8WIZ - chains A and B; structure by electron microscopy, 2.20 A resolution.

Chain A:
Name: Hemoglobin subunit alpha
Source organism: Alligator mississippiensis
UniProt: P01999 (HBA_ALLMI); residues 0-141 here correspond to UniProt positions 1-142 (UniProt number = residue number + 1)
Amino-acid sequence (142 residues; each row starts with the number of its first residue; numbering starts at 0):
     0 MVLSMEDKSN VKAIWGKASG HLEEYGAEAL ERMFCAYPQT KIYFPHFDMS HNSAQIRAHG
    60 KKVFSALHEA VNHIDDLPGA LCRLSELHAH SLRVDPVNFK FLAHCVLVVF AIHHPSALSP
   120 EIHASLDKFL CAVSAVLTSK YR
Unresolved in the structure: 0
Ion coordination: heme Fe near His-87 (its only coordinating residue here)
Small-molecule neighbours:
  - bicarbonate ion (BCT): Tyr-42, Arg-92, Val-93, Asp-94
  - heme (HEM): Met-32, Thr-39, Tyr-42, Phe-43, His-45, Phe-46, His-58, Lys-61, Val-62, Ala-65, Leu-66, Arg-82, Leu-83, Leu-86, His-87, Leu-91, Val-93, Asn-97, Phe-98, Leu-101, Val-132, Leu-136
What the authors report for this chain:
  - binding site for bicarbonate ion: Arg-92

Chain B:
Name: Hemoglobin subunit beta
Source organism: Alligator mississippiensis
UniProt: P02130 (HBB_ALLMI); residue numbers follow UniProt; this construct covers 1-146
Amino-acid sequence (146 residues; numbered 1 to 146; the number before each row is that of its first residue):
     1 ASFDAHERKF IVDLWAKVDV AQCGADALSR MLIVYPWKRR YFEHFGKMCN AHDILHNSKV
    61 QEHGKKVLAS FGEAVKHLDN IKGHFANLSK LHCEKFHVDP ENFKLLGDII IIVLAAHHPE
   121 DFSVECHAAF QKLVRQVAAA LAAEYH
Ion coordination: heme Fe near His-92 (its only coordinating residue here)
Small-molecule neighbours:
  - bicarbonate ion (BCT): Trp-37, Lys-38, Arg-40, Tyr-41, Asp-99, Asn-102
  - heme (HEM): Met-31, Tyr-41, Phe-42, His-44, Phe-45, His-63, Lys-66, Val-67, Ser-70, Phe-71, Phe-85, Leu-88, Leu-91, His-92, Phe-96, Val-98, Asn-102, Phe-103, Leu-106, Val-137, Leu-141
What the authors report for this chain:
  - contacts within the chain: Glu-94/His-146 (salt bridge)

Interface between chain A and chain B:
Residue-residue contacts (33; chain A residue first):
  Glu-30(A) / Val-124(B)
  Arg-31(A) / Phe-122(B)  hydrogen bond (side chain-backbone)
  Arg-31(A) / Ser-123(B)
  Arg-31(A) / Val-124(B)
  Arg-31(A) / His-127(B)  hydrogen bond
  Cys-34(A) / Val-124(B)  hydrophobic
  Cys-34(A) / Ala-128(B)  hydrophobic
  Ala-35(A) / Gln-131(B)
  Ala-35(A) / Arg-135(B)  hydrogen bond (backbone-side chain)
  Tyr-36(A) / Asp-108(B)
  Tyr-36(A) / Gln-131(B)
  Tyr-36(A) / Arg-135(B)
  His-103(A) / Asp-108(B)  salt bridge
  His-103(A) / Ile-111(B)
  His-103(A) / Ile-112(B)
  Leu-106(A) / Ile-112(B)  hydrophobic
  Val-107(A) / Ile-111(B)  hydrophobic
  Val-107(A) / His-127(B)
  Ala-110(A) / Ile-112(B)
  Ala-110(A) / Ala-116(B)
  Ile-111(A) / Ala-115(B)
  Ile-111(A) / Pro-119(B)
  Pro-114(A) / Ala-116(B)
  Leu-117(A) / Arg-30(B)  hydrogen bond (backbone-side chain)
  Ser-118(A) / Arg-30(B)
  Pro-119(A) / Arg-30(B)
  Pro-119(A) / Ile-33(B)  hydrophobic
  Glu-120(A) / Ala-51(B)
  His-122(A) / Arg-30(B)  hydrogen bond
  His-122(A) / Val-34(B)
  His-122(A) / Ile-112(B)
  Ala-123(A) / Ile-33(B)
  Ala-123(A) / Val-34(B)  hydrophobic
Also at the interface, not in a pair above, chain A (18 interface residues in all): Asp-126
Also at the interface, not in a pair above, chain B (22 interface residues in all): Asp-26, Tyr-35, Leu-55, Ile-109, Glu-125

Overview:
18 residues of chain A face 22 of chain B across their interface; the contacts include 5 hydrogen bonds and 1
salt bridge. Polar pairs include His-103(A)/Asp-108(B), Arg-31(A)/Phe-122(B) and Arg-31(A)/His-127(B). The
paper reports a binding site for bicarbonate ion at Arg-92(A); contacts within the chain involving Glu-94(B)
and His-146(B).
Chain A is Hemoglobin subunit alpha and chain B is Hemoglobin subunit beta, both from Alligator
mississippiensis; the structure, cryo-EM structure of alligator haemoglobin in deoxy form, was determined by
electron microscopy, deposited together with 8WIX, 8WIY, 8WJ0, 8WJ1 and 8WJ2.
